PDB entry 7W5W | electron microscopy, 4.55 A resolution (low resolution: residue-level contacts below are approximate; hydrogen-bond / salt-bridge calls are withheld) | chains D and 2 of the 9 polymer chains in the assembly

== Chain D ==
Protein: DNA-directed RNA polymerase subunit beta'
From: Escherichia coli K-12
Notes: EC 2.7.7.6
UniProt: P0A8T7 (RPOC_ECOLI); residues 1-1407 here = UniProt positions 1-1407
Amino-acid sequence (1407 residues; each row starts with the number of its first residue):
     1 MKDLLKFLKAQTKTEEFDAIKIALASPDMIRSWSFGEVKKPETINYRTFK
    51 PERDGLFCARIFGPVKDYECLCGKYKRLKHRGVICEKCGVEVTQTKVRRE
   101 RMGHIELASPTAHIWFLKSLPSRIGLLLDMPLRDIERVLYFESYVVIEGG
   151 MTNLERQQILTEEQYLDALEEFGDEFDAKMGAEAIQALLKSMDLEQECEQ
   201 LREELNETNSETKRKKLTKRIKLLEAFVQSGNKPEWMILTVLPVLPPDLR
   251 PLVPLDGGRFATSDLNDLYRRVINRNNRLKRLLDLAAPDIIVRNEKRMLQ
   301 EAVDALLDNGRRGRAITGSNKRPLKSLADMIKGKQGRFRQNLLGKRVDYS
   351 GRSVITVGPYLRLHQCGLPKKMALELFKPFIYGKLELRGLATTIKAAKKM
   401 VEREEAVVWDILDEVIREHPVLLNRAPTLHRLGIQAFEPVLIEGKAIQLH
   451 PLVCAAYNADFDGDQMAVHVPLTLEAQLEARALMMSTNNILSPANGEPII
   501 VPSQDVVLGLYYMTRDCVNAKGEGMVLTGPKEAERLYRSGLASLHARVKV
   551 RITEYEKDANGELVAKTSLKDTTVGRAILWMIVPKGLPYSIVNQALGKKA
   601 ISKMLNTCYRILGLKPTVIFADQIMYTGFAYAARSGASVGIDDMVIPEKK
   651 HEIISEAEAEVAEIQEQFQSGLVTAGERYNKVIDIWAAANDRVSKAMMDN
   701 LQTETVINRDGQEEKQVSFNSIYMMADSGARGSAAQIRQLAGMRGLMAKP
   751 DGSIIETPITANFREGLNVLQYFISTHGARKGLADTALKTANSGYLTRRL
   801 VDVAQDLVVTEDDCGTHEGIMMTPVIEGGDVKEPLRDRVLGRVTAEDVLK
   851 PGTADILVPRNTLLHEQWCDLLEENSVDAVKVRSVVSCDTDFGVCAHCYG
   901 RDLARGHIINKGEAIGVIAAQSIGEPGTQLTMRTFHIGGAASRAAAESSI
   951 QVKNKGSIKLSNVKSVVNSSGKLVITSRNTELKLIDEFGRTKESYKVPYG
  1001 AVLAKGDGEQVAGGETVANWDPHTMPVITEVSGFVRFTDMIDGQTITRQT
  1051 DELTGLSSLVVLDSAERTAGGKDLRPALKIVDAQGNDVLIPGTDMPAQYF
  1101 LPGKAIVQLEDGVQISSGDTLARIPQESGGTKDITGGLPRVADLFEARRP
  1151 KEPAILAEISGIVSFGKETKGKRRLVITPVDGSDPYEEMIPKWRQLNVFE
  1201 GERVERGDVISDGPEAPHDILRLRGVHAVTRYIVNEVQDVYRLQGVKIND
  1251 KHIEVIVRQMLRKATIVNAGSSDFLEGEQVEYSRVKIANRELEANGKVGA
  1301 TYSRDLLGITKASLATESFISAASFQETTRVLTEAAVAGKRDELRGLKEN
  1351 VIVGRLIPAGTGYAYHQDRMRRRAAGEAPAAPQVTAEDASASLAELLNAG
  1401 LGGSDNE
Unresolved in the structure: 1-14, 120-121, 933-947, 1127-1136, 1377-1407
Metal / ion sites: Zn2+ site 1: Leu71, Cys72, Cys88; Mg2+: Asp460, Asp464; Zn2+ site 2: Cys888, Cys895
Swiss-Prot annotation at these positions:
  - binding site (Zn(2+)): Cys70, Cys72, Cys85, Cys88, Cys814, Cys888, Cys895, Cys898
  - binding site (Mg(2+)): Asp460, Asp462, Asp464
  - modified residue: Lys983 (N6-acetyllysine)
  - mutagenesis: Gln504 (Q504P: Resistant to antibiotics salinamide A and B), Asn690 (N690D: Resistant to antibiotics salinamide A and B), Met697 (M697V: Resistant to antibiotics salinamide A and B), Ala735 (A735T: Resistant to antibiotics salinamide A and B), Arg738 (R738C/H/P/S: Resistant to antibiotics salinamide A and B), Ala748 (A748E: Resistant to antibiotics salinamide A and B), Pro758 (P758S/T: Resistant to antibiotics salinamide A and B), Phe763 (F763C: Resistant to antibiotics salinamide A and B), Ser775 (S775A: Resistant to antibiotics salinamide A and B), Ala779 (A779T/V: Resistant to antibiotics salinamide A and B), Arg780 (R780C: Resistant to antibiotics salinamide A and B), Gly782 (G782A/C: Resistant to antibiotics salinamide A and B), 1 further mutagenesis entry in UniProt

== Chain 2 ==
Molecule: micF promoter DNA reverse strand
Sequence (70 nucleotides; numbered 2 to 71; the number before each row is that of its first residue):
     2 TGCATCCGTGAGTCGAGGGTAATAAGTTGCGAGTGAAGGTTTTGTTTTGA
    52 CATTCAGTGCTGTCAAATAC
Unresolved in the structure: 65-71

== How chain D and chain 2 interact ==
Residue-residue contacts (15; chain D residue first):
  Arg311(D) with DG9(2)
  Ser319(D) with DA22(2)
  Lys334(D) with DA12(2)
  Arg346(D) with DC15(2)
  Arg352(D) with DC15(2)
  Thr790(D) with DA12(2)
  Ala791(D) with DA12(2)
  Gly794(D) with DA12(2)
  Tyr795(D) with DT10(2); DG11(2)
  Arg798(D) with DG11(2)
  Gln1326(D) with DT10(2)
  Glu1327(D) with DT10(2)
  Arg1330(D) with DC8(2); DG9(2)
Also at the interface, not in a pair above, chain D (19 interface residues in all): Arg339, Ala426, Ala787, Lys1172, Met1189, Thr1328
Also at the interface, not in a pair above, chain 2 (10 interface residues in all): DT2, DG3, DT14

== Overview ==
Chain D and chain 2 form an interface of 19 and 10 residues respectively. Leu71(D), Cys72(D) and Cys88(D)
coordinate Zn2+ site 1. Asp460(D) and Asp464(D) coordinate Mg2+. Curated annotation (UniProt) lists 8
Zn2+-binding residues, 3 Mg2+-binding residues and 13 mutagenesis sites on chain D.
Here chain D is DNA-directed RNA polymerase subunit beta' (Escherichia coli K-12) and chain 2 is micF promoter
DNA reverse strand. Entry 7W5W (Cryo-EM structure of SoxS-dependent transcription activation complex with micF
promoter DNA) was determined by electron microscopy (same publication as 7W5X and 7W5Y).
